Entry 9IZW (electron microscopy, 3.12 A resolution); this record covers chains B and C of the 4 polymer chains in the assembly.

# Chain B (and C)
Name: Methylmalonate-semialdehyde/malonate-semialdehyde dehydrogenase [acylating], mitochondrial
Organism: Homo sapiens
Notes: EC 1.2.1.27; chain C of this document is another copy of the same molecule, construct and numbering; everything in this record applies to it too
Reference sequence: Q02252 (MMSA_HUMAN); residues 2-503 here correspond to UniProt positions 34-535 (UniProt number = residue number + 32)
Sequence (509 residues; row label = number of the first residue in the row):
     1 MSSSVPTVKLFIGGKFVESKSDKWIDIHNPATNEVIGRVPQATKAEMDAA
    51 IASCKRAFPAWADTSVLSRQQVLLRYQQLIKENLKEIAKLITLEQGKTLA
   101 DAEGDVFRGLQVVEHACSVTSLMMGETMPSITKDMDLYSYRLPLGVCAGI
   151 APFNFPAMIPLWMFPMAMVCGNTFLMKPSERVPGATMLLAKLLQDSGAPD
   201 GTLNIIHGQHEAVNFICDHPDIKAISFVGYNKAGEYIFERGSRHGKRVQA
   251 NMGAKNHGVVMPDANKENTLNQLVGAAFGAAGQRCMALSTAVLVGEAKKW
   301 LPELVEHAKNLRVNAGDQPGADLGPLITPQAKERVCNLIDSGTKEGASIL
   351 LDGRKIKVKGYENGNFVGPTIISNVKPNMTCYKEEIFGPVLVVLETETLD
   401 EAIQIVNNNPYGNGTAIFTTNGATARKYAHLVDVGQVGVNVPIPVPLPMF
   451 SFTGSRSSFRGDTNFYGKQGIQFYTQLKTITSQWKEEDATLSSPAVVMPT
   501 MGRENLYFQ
Disordered / not traced: 1-2, 502-509
Construct notes: initiating methionine (1); engineered mutation Tyr230 (Ser262 in Q02252); expression tag (504-509)
Swiss-Prot annotation at these positions:
  - active site: Cys285 (Nucleophile)
  - binding site (NAD(+)): Ala151, Phe153, Lys177, Glu180, Arg181, Glu385
  - modified residue: Lys15 (N6-acetyllysine), Lys20 (N6-acetyllysine), Lys23 (N6-acetyllysine), Lys44 (N6-acetyllysine), Lys55 (N6-acetyllysine), Lys85 (N6-acetyllysine), Lys97 (N6-acetyllysine), Lys266 (N6-acetyllysine), Lys298 (N6-acetyllysine), Lys299 (N6-acetyllysine), Lys332 (N6-acetyllysine), Lys344 (N6-acetyllysine), Ser348 (Phosphoserine), Lys359 (N6-succinyllysine), Lys468 (N6-acetyllysine), Lys485 (N6-succinyllysine)

# Chain B / chain C interface
Contacting residue pairs - 30 pairs, chain B then chain C:
  Leu67(B) with His115(C); Ser118(C)
  Ser68(B) with Glu114(C)
  Gln70(B) with Ser118(C), hydrogen bond
  Gln71(B) with Leu74(C); Gln77(C); Glu114(C), hydrogen bond (side chain-backbone); Ser118(C), hydrogen bond
  Leu74(B) with Gln70(C); Ser118(C)
  Arg75(B) with Leu74(C); Gln77(C), hydrogen bond
  Gln78(B) with Gln71(C)
  Lys81(B) with Leu67(C)
  Met124(B) with Met449(C), hydrophobic
  Ser130(B) with Arg426(C), hydrogen bond
  Asp134(B) with Arg426(C), salt bridge
  Met135(B) with Arg426(C), hydrogen bond (backbone-side chain)
  Asp136(B) with Arg426(C), salt bridge
  Trp484(B) with Gly422(C); Ala423(C); Arg426(C)
  Lys485(B) with Ala423(C)
  Glu486(B) with Lys427(C)
  Asp488(B) with Ala423(C); Thr424(C)
  Ala489(B) with Leu399(C), hydrophobic; Ala423(C); Thr424(C), hydrogen bond (backbone-side chain); Lys427(C)
Also at the interface, not in a pair above, chain B (21 interface residues in all): Gln77, Thr490, Leu491
Also at the interface, not in a pair above, chain C (20 interface residues in all): Gln111, Met261, Asp263, Asn421, Leu431

# Summary
21 residues of chain B and 20 residues of chain C are in contact; the contacts include 7 hydrogen bonds and 2
salt bridges. Polar pairs include Asp134(B)-Arg426(C), Asp136(B)-Arg426(C) and Gln70(B)-Ser118(C). From
UniProt: active-site residue Cys285(B) and 6 NAD+-binding residues on chain B.
Chain B and chain C are both Methylmalonate-semialdehyde/malonate-semialdehyde dehydrogenase [acylating],
mitochondrial (Homo sapiens); the structure, Cryo-EM structure of ALDH6A1-S262Y, was determined by electron
microscopy, deposited together with 9IZU, 9IZV and 9IZX.
